PDB entry 7BEE | X-ray diffraction, 1.94 A resolution | chains A and D of the 4 polymer chains in the assembly

== Chain A ==
Name: Collagen-binding protein
Source organism: Canis lupus familiaris
UniProtKB: E2RHY7 (E2RHY7_CANLF); residues 36-418 here = UniProt positions 36-418
Sequence (392 residues; row label = number of the first residue in the row):
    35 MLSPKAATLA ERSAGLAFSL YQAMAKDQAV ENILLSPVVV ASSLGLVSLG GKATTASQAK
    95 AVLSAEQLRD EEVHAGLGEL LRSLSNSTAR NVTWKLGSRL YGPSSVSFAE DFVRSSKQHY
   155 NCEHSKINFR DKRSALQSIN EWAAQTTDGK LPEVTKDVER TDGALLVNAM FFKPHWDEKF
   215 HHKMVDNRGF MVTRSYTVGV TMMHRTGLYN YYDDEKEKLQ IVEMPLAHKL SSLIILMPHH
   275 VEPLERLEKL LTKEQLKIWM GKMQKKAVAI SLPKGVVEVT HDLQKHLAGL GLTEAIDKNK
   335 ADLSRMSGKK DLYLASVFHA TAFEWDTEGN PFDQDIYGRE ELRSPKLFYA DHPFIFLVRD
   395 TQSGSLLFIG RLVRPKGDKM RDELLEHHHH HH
Unresolved in the structure: 413-426
Sequence notes: initiating methionine (35); expression tag (419-426)

== Chain D ==
Name: 21er collagen model peptide
Sequence (22 residues; row label = number of the first residue in the row; numbering starts at 0):
     0 XPPGPPGPPG PRGFPGPPGP PG
Unresolved in the structure: 20-21
Modified residues: ACE (acetyl group) at position 0

== Chain A / chain D interface ==
Contacting residue pairs - 10 pairs, chain A then chain D:
  Met-225(A) with Phe-13(D), hydrophobic
  Arg-228(A) with Pro-16(D)
  His-274(A) with Pro-14(D)
  Val-275(A) with Phe-13(D), hydrophobic
  Leu-381(A) with Pro-7(D), hydrophobic; Pro-8(D); Gly-9(D); Pro-10(D)
  Tyr-383(A) with Pro-10(D), hydrophobic
  Asp-385(A) with Phe-13(D)
Other interface residues (no listed pair), chain A (11 interface residues in all): His-273, Ala-303, Pro-379, His-386

== Overview ==
11 residues of chain A and 7 residues of chain D are in contact.
Here chain A is Collagen-binding protein (Canis lupus familiaris) and chain D is 21er collagen model peptide.
Entry 7BEE (Crystal structure of a Hsp47-collagen peptide complex) was determined by X-ray diffraction (same
publication as 7BDU and 7BFI).
